Entry 9JYY (electron microscopy, 3.00 A resolution); this record covers chains a and M of the 28 polymer chains in the assembly.

Chain a:
Molecule: Protein 6.7
From: Escherichia phage T7
Reference sequence: P03801 (GP67_BPT7); residues 1-88 here = UniProt positions 1-88
Amino-acid sequence (88 residues; numbered 1 to 88; the number before each row is that of its first residue):
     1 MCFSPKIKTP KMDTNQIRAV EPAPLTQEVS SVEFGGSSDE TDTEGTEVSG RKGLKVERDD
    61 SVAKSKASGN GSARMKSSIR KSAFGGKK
Unresolved in the structure: 1-33, 51-88

Chain M:
Molecule: Internal virion protein gp15
From: Escherichia phage T7
Amino-acid sequence (747 residues; each row starts with the number of its first residue):
     1 MSKIESALQA AQPGLSRLRG GAGGMGYRAA TTQAEQPRSS LLDTIGRFAK AGADMYTAKE
    61 QRARDLADER SNEIIRKLTP EQRREALNNG TLLYQDDPYA MEALRVKTGR NAAYLVDDDV
   121 MQKIKEGVFR TREEMEEYRH SRLQEGAKVY AEQFGIDPED VDYQRGFNGD ITERNISLYG
   181 AHDNFLSQQA QKGAIMNSRV ELNGVLQDPD MLRRPDSADF FEKYIDNGLV TGAIPSDAQA
   241 TQLISQAFSD ASSRAGGADF LMRVGDKKVT LNGATTTYRE LIGEEQWNAL MVTAQRSQFE
   301 TDAKLNEQYR LKINSALNQE DPRTAWEMLQ GIKAELDKVQ PDEQMTPQRE WLISAQEQVQ
   361 NQMNAWTKAQ AKALDDSMKS MNKLDVIDKQ FQKRINGEWV STDFKDMPVN ENTGEFKHSD
   421 MVNYANKKLA EIDSMDIPDG AKDAMKLKYL QADSKDGAFR TAIGTMVTDA GQEWSAAVIN
   481 GKLPERTPAM DALRRIRNAD PQLIAALYPD QAELFLTMDM MDKQGIDPQV ILDADRLTVK
   541 RSKEQRFEDD KAFESALNAS KAPEIARMPA SLRESARKIY DSVKYRSGNE SMAMEQMTKF
   601 LKESTYTFTG DDVDGDTVGV IPKNMMQVNS DPKSWEQGRD ILEEARKGII ASNPWITNKQ
   661 LTMYSQGDSI YLMDTTGQVR VRYDKELLSK VWSENQKKLE EKAREKALAD VNKRAPIVAA
   721 TKAREAAAKR VREKRKQTPK FIYGRKE
Unresolved in the structure: 1-40, 712-747

Interface between chain a and chain M:
Contacting residue pairs (12):
  Phe34(a) - Lys304(M)
  Gly35(a) - Ser253(M)
  Gly35(a) - Arg254(M)
  Gly36(a) - Ser253(M)
  Gly36(a) - Arg254(M)
  Ser37(a) - Ser253(M)  hydrogen bond (backbone-backbone)
  Ser37(a) - Arg296(M)
  Ser37(a) - Glu300(M)
  Ser38(a) - Arg296(M)  hydrogen bond (backbone-side chain)
  Asp39(a) - Thr293(M)  hydrogen bond
  Asp39(a) - Arg296(M)
  Glu40(a) - Arg296(M)  salt bridge
Interface residues without a listed pair, chain M (9 interface residues in all): Ala255, Ser297, Thr301

Overview:
7 residues of chain a and 9 residues of chain M are in contact; the contacts include 3 hydrogen bonds and 1
salt bridge. Polar pairs include Glu40(a)-Arg296(M), Ser38(a)-Arg296(M) and Asp39(a)-Thr293(M).
Here chain a is Protein 6.7 and chain M is Internal virion protein gp15, both from Escherichia phage T7. Entry
9JYY (core proteins of mature T7) was determined by electron microscopy together with 9JYZ and 9JZ0 from the
same study.
